5E18 - chains C and G of the 9 polymer chains in the assembly; structure by X-ray diffraction, 3.30 A resolution.

== Chain C ==
Protein: DNA-directed RNA polymerase subunit beta
Source organism: Thermus thermophilus (strain HB8 / ATCC 27634 / DSM 579)
Notes: EC 2.7.7.6
Reference sequence: Q8RQE9 (RPOB_THET8); numbering as in UniProt (aligned over 1-1119)
Chain sequence (1119 residues; row label = number of the first residue in the row):
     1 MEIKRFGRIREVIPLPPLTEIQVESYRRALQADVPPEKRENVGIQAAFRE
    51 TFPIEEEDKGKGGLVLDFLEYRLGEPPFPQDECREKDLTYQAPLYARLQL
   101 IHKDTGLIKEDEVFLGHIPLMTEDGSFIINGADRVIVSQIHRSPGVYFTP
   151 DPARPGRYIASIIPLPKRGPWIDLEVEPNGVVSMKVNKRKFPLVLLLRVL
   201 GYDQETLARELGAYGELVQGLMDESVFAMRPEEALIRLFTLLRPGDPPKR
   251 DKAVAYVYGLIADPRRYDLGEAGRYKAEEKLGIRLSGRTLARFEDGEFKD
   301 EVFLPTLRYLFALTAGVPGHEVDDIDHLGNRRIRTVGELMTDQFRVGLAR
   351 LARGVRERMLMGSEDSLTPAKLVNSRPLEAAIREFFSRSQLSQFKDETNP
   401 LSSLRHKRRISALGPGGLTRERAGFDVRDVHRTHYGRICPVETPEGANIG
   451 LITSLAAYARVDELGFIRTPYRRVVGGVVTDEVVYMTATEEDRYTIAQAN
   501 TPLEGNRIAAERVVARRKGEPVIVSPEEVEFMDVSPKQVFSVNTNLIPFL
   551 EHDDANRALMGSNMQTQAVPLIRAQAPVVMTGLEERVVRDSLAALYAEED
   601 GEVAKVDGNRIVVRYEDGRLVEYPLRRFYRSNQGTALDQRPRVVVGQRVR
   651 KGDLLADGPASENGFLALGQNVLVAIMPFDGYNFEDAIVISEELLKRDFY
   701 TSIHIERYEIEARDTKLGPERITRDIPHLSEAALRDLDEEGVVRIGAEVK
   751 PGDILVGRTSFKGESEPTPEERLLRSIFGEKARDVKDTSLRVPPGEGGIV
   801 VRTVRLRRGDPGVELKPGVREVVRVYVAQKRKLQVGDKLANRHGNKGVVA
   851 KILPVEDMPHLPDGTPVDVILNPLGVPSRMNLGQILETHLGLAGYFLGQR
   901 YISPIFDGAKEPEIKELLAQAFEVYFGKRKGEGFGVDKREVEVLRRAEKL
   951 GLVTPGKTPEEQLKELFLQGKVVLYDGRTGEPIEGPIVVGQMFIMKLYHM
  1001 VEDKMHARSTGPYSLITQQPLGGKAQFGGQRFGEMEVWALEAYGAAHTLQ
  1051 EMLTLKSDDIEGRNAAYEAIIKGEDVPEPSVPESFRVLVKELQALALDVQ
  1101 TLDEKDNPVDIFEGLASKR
Disordered / not traced: 57-62, 1119

== Chain G ==
Molecule: 21-nt DNA strand
Sequence (21 nucleotides; numbered 1 to 21; the number before each row is that of its first residue):
     1 CCTGCATCCGTGAGTCGAGGG
Disordered / not traced: 1-3

== How chain C and chain G interact ==
Residue-residue contacts - 11 pairs, chain C then chain G:
  Arg-134(C) / DG21(G)  hydrogen bond to the phosphate
  Phe-394(C) / DG20(G)  phosphate contact
  Phe-394(C) / DG21(G)  phosphate contact
  Arg-422(C) / DA13(G)  base contact
  Gly-1023(C) / DA18(G)  phosphate contact
  Lys-1024(C) / DA18(G)  hydrogen bond to the phosphate
  Gln-1030(C) / DG17(G)  sugar contact
  Arg-1031(C) / DC16(G)  salt bridge to the phosphate
  Arg-1031(C) / DG17(G)  hydrogen bond to the phosphate
  Gly-1033(C) / DC16(G)  phosphate contact
  Met-1035(C) / DT15(G)  sugar contact
Other interface residues (no listed pair), chain C (15 interface residues in all): Ala-132, Ser-387, Glu-421, Ala-447, Ala-1025, Gly-1029
Other interface residues (no listed pair), chain G (9 interface residues in all): DG14, DG19

== Summary ==
Chain C and chain G form an interface of 15 and 9 residues respectively; the contacts include 3 hydrogen bonds
and 1 salt bridge. Among the polar pairs are Arg-134(C)/DG21(G), Lys-1024(C)/DA18(G) and Arg-1031(C)/DG17(G).
Chain C is DNA-directed RNA polymerase subunit beta (Thermus thermophilus (strain HB8 / ATCC 27634 / DSM 579))
and chain G is a 21-nt DNA strand; the structure, T. thermophilus transcription initiation complex having a
YYY discriminator sequence and a nontemplate-strand length corresponding to ..., was determined by X-ray
diffraction together with 5E17 from the same study.
